1MQT - chains B and D of the 4 polymer chains in the assembly; structure by X-ray diffraction, 3.30 A resolution.

[Chain B]
Molecule: Polyprotein Capsid Protein
Organism: Swine vesicular disease virus
Notes: fragment: svdv coat protein vp2
UniProtKB: Q8B8X4 (Q8B8X4_9ENTO); residues 1-261 here correspond to UniProt positions 70-330 (UniProt number = residue number + 69)
Chain sequence (261 residues; numbered 1 to 261; the number before each row is that of its first residue):
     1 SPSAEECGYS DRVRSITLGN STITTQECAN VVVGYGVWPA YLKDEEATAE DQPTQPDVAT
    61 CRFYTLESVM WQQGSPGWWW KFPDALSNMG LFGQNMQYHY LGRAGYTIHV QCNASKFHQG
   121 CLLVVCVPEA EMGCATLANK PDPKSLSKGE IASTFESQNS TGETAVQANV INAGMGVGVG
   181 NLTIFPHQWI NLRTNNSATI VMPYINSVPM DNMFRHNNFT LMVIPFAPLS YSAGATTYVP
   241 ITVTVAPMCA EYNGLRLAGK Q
Unresolved in the structure: 1-7

[Chain D]
Molecule: Polyprotein Capsid Protein
Organism: Swine vesicular disease virus
Notes: fragment: svdv coat protein vp4
UniProtKB: Q8B8X4 (Q8B8X4_9ENTO); residue numbers follow UniProt; this construct covers 2-69
Chain sequence (68 residues; numbered 2 to 69; the number before each row is that of its first residue):
     2 GAQVSTQKTG AHETSLNAAG NSVIHYTNIN YYKDAASNSA NRQDFTQDPG KFTEPVKDIM
    62 VKSMPALN
Unresolved in the structure: 12-24

[Chain B / chain D interface]
Pairs across the interface (19; chain B residue first):
  Tyr9(B) with Asn69(D)
  Ser10(B) with Asn69(D), hydrogen bond (side chain-backbone)
  Asp11(B) with Leu68(D); Asn69(D), hydrogen bond (side chain-backbone)
  Arg12(B) with Leu68(D)
  Arg14(B) with Lys58(D); Asp59(D), salt bridge
  Cys28(B) with Leu68(D)
  Asn30(B) with Val57(D); Asp59(D), hydrogen bond; Met61(D)
  Val31(B) with Val57(D); Lys58(D), hydrogen bond (backbone-backbone); Asp59(D), hydrogen bond (backbone-side chain)
  Val32(B) with Pro56(D)
  Val33(B) with Pro56(D), hydrogen bond (backbone-backbone); Lys58(D)
  Gly34(B) with Pro56(D)
  Tyr35(B) with Lys52(D)
Also at the interface, not in a pair above, chain B (15 interface residues in all): Ala29, Trp38, Thr194
Also at the interface, not in a pair above, chain D (11 interface residues in all): Phe53, Pro66, Ala67

[Overview]
15 residues of chain B face 11 of chain D across their interface, with 6 hydrogen bonds and 1 salt bridge.
Polar pairs include Arg14(B)-Asp59(D), Ser10(B)-Asn69(D) and Asp11(B)-Asn69(D).
Chain B is Polyprotein Capsid Protein and chain D is Polyprotein Capsid Protein, both from Swine vesicular
disease virus; the structure, Swine Vesicular Disease Virus coat protein, was determined by X-ray diffraction.
